PDB entry 6NBX | electron microscopy, 3.50 A resolution | chains B and E of the 18 polymer chains in the assembly

Chain B:
Protein: NAD(P)H-quinone oxidoreductase subunit 2
From: Thermosynechococcus elongatus (strain BP-1)
Notes: EC 7.1.1.-
Reference sequence: Q8DMR6 (NU2C_THEEB); numbering as in UniProt (aligned over 1-515)
Sequence (515 residues; numbered 1 to 515; the number before each row is that of its first residue):
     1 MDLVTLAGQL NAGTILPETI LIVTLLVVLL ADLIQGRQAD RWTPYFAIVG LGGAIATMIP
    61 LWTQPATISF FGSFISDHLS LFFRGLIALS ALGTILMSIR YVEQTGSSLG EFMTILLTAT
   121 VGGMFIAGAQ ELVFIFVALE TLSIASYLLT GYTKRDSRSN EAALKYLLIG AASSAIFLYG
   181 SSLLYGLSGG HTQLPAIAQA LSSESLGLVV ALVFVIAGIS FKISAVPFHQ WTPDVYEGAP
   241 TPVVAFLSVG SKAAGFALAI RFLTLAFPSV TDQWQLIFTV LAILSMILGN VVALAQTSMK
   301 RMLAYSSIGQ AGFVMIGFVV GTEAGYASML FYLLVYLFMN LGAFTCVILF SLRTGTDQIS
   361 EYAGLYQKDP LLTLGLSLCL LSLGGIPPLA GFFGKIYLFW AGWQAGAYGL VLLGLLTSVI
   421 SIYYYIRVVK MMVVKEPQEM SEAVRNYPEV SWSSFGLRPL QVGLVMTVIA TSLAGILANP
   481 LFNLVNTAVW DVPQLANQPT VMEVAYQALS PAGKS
Disordered / not traced: 1-10, 494-515

Chain E:
Protein: NAD(P)H-quinone oxidoreductase subunit 4L
From: Thermosynechococcus elongatus (strain BP-1)
Notes: EC 1.6.5.-
Reference sequence: Q8DL29 (Q8DL29_THEEB); numbering as in UniProt (aligned over 1-101)
Sequence (101 residues; row label = number of the first residue in the row):
     1 MQLTYVLILA ALLFCIGIYG LVTSRNAVRV LMSIELLLNA VNLNLIGFAN YLDGQQIKGQ
    61 VFAVFVITVA AAEAAVGLAI ILAIYRNRDT VDMEKFNLLK W

Interface between chain B and chain E:
Contacting residue pairs (61; chain B residue first):
  L132(B) - F62(E)
  V133(B) - F62(E)  hydrophobic
  V133(B) - F65(E)  hydrophobic
  F136(B) - F62(E)  hydrophobic
  F136(B) - F65(E)
  F136(B) - V69(E)  hydrophobic
  I144(B) - E73(E)
  I144(B) - V76(E)  hydrophobic
  L148(B) - V76(E)  hydrophobic
  K154(B) - N87(E)
  R155(B) - N87(E)
  S157(B) - L98(E)
  R158(B) - L99(E)
  N160(B) - A83(E)
  N160(B) - I84(E)
  N160(B) - N87(E)  hydrogen bond
  E161(B) - L98(E)
  A163(B) - I80(E)  hydrophobic
  L164(B) - I81(E)  hydrophobic
  L164(B) - I84(E)  hydrophobic
  L164(B) - M93(E)  hydrophobic
  L164(B) - F96(E)  hydrophobic
  K165(B) - F96(E)  hydrogen bond (side chain-backbone)
  L167(B) - G77(E)
  L168(B) - L21(E)
  L168(B) - V30(E)  hydrophobic
  L168(B) - M93(E)  hydrophobic
  A172(B) - L21(E)  hydrophobic
  A175(B) - F14(E)
  A175(B) - L37(E)  hydrophobic
  A175(B) - V41(E)
  I176(B) - F14(E)  hydrophobic
  L178(B) - L38(E)  hydrophobic
  L178(B) - V41(E)  hydrophobic
  L178(B) - F62(E)  hydrophobic
  L178(B) - V66(E)  hydrophobic
  Y179(B) - A10(E)
  Y179(B) - A11(E)
  Y179(B) - F14(E)  hydrophobic
  Y179(B) - V41(E)  hydrophobic
  Y179(B) - N44(E)  hydrogen bond
  S182(B) - L45(E)
  S182(B) - F48(E)
  L183(B) - N44(E)
  L183(B) - F48(E)  hydrophobic
  Y185(B) - L45(E)
  Y185(B) - F48(E)  hydrophobic
  Y185(B) - A49(E)
  Y185(B) - K58(E)
  Y185(B) - G59(E)  hydrogen bond (side chain-backbone)
  G186(B) - F48(E)
  G186(B) - L52(E)
  G189(B) - D53(E)
  G190(B) - D53(E)
  T192(B) - K58(E)
  D234(B) - L99(E)
  E237(B) - L99(E)
  Q296(B) - W101(E)
  R301(B) - L99(E)
  R301(B) - W101(E)  hydrogen bond (side chain-backbone)
  Y305(B) - W101(E)  hydrogen bond (side chain-backbone)
Interface residues without a listed pair, chain B (42 interface residues in all): V137, E140, Y147, D156, A162, A171, S181, H191, G238
Interface residues without a listed pair, chain E (39 interface residues in all): L31, I34, A40, A72, N97, K100

Summary:
The interface between chain B and chain E involves 42 residues on one side and 39 on the other; the contacts
include 6 hydrogen bonds. Polar pairs include N160(B)-N87(E), K165(B)-F96(E) and Y179(B)-N44(E).
Here chain B is NAD(P)H-quinone oxidoreductase subunit 2 and chain E is NAD(P)H-quinone oxidoreductase subunit
4L, both from Thermosynechococcus elongatus (strain BP-1). Entry 6NBX (T.elongatus NDH (data-set 2)) was
determined by electron microscopy (same publication as 6NBQ and 6NBY).
